Entry 8ROA (X-ray diffraction, 2.44 A resolution); this record covers chains A and B.

# Chain A
Name: Structural maintenance of chromosomes protein 1A
Organism: Homo sapiens
UniProt: Q14683 (SMC1A_HUMAN); the construct has insertions or renumbered stretches relative to UniProt, so the offset changes along the chain: 1-172 = UniProt 1-172; 950-977 = UniProt 173-200; 992-1233 = UniProt 992-1233
Sequence (456 residues; each row starts with the number of its first residue; note: 777 numbers in that range are skipped by the numbering (no residue carries them; nothing is unmodelled there)):
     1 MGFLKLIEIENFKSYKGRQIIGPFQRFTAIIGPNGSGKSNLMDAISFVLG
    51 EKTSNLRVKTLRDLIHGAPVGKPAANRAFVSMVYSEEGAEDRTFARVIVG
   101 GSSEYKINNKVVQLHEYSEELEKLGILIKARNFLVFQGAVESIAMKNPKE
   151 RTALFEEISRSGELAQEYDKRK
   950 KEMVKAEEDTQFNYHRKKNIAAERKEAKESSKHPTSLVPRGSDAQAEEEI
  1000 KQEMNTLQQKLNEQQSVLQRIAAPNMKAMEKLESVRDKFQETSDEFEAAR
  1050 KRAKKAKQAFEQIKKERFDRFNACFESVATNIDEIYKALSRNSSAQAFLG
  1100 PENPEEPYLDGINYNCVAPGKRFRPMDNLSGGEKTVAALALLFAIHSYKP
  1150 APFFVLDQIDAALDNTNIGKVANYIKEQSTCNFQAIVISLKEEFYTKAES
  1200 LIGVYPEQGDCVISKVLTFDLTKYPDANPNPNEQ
Disordered / not traced: 1, 950-1057, 1226-1233
Sequence notes: linker (978-991); engineered mutation Q1157 (Glu in Q14683)
Ligand contacts: ADP (adenosine-5'-diphosphate): K13, S14, P33, N34, G35, S36, G37, K38, S39, N40, R57, D63, L64, I65, H66, G67, A68, P69, C1210, V1211
What the authors report for this chain:
  - mutagenesis - R57A: abolished catalytic activity on isolated SMC1A-HD
  - mutagenesis - R57A: decreased catalytic activity on SMC3CC/RAD21N

# Chain B
Name: 64-kDa C-terminal product
Organism: Homo sapiens
UniProt: O60216 (RAD21_HUMAN); residues 558-629 here = UniProt positions 558-629
Sequence (81 residues; row label = number of the first residue in the row):
   557 MKRTQQMLHGLQRALAKTGAESISLLELCRNTNRKQAAAKFYSFLVLKKQ
   607 QAIELTQEEPYSDIIATPGPRFHGSLEVLFQ
Disordered / not traced: 557-575, 637
Sequence notes: initiating methionine (557); expression tag (630-637)

# Interface between chain A and chain B
Residue-residue contacts (47; chain A residue first):
  G22(A) with P616(B)
  P23(A) with P616(B); Y617(B), hydrogen bond (backbone-side chain)
  I31(A) with F597(B), hydrophobic
  G32(A) with Y598(B)
  P33(A) with Y598(B); L601(B)
  N34(A) with K605(B)
  E1191(A) with K591(B), salt bridge
  T1195(A) with R590(B), hydrogen bond (backbone-side chain); A594(B)
  K1196(A) with R590(B), hydrogen bond (backbone-side chain)
  A1197(A) with R590(B), hydrogen bond (backbone-side chain)
  S1199(A) with Y617(B), hydrogen bond
  L1200(A) with A594(B), hydrophobic; F597(B), hydrophobic
  G1202(A) with F597(B); L601(B)
  V1203(A) with L601(B)
  Y1204(A) with L601(B), hydrophobic; K604(B)
  P1205(A) with K605(B)
  E1206(A) with K604(B), salt bridge
  L1216(A) with F597(B), hydrophobic; L611(B), hydrophobic; Q613(B); I620(B), hydrophobic
  T1217(A) with Q613(B), hydrogen bond (backbone-side chain); P616(B); Y617(B), hydrogen bond (side chain-backbone); I620(B)
  F1218(A) with L581(B), hydrophobic; A593(B); F597(B), hydrophobic
  L1220(A) with R590(B), hydrogen bond (backbone-side chain)
  T1221(A) with R590(B)
  Y1223(A) with L582(B); C585(B); T588(B); N589(B); R590(B); A593(B), hydrophobic
  P1224(A) with T588(B); N589(B); R590(B), hydrogen bond (backbone-backbone)
  D1225(A) with N589(B); R590(B)
Other interface residues (no listed pair), chain A (33 interface residues in all): F24, Q25, K1175, Y1194, E1198, V1215, D1219, K1222
Other interface residues (no listed pair), chain B (21 interface residues in all): V602, S618

# Summary
33 residues of chain A face 21 of chain B across their interface, with 9 hydrogen bonds and 2 salt bridges.
Polar contacts include E1191(A)-K591(B), E1206(A)-K604(B) and P23(A)-Y617(B). Ligands of chain A: ADP. From
the paper: R57A of chain A abolishes catalytic activity on isolated SMC1A-HD; R57A of chain A reduces
catalytic activity on SMC3CC/RAD21N.
Here chain A is Structural maintenance of chromosomes protein 1A and chain B is 64-kDa C-terminal product,
both from Homo sapiens. Entry 8ROA (Human cohesin SMC1A-HD(longCC-EQ)/RAD21-C complex - ADP-bound
conformation) was determined by X-ray diffraction (same publication as 8P0A, 8PQ5, 8RO6, 8RO7, 8RO8, 8RO9 and
11 further entries).
